Entry 7UIO (electron microscopy, 3.30 A resolution); this record covers chains A and GA of the 80 polymer chains in the assembly.

[Chain A]
Molecule: 38-nt DNA strand
Sequence (38 nucleotides; row label = number of the first residue in the row):
     1 ACCGGAGGAC AGTCCTCCCG ACTGACTGAC GTCGTACG

[Chain GA]
Name: Regulatory protein GAL4
From: Saccharomyces cerevisiae S288C
Reference sequence: P04386 (GAL4_YEAST); residue numbers follow UniProt; this construct covers 1-147
Chain sequence (147 residues; numbered 1 to 147; the number before each row is that of its first residue):
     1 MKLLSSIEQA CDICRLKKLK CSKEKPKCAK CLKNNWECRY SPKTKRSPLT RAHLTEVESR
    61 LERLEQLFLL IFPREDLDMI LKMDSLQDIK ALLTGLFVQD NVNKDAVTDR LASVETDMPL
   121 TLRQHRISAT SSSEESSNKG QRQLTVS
Unresolved in the structure: 1-7, 97-147
Small-molecule neighbours:
  - Zn2+ (ZN), molecule 1: Cys11, Cys14, Cys21, Cys28, Tyr40
  - Zn2+ (ZN), molecule 2: Cys11, Cys28, Cys31, Cys38, Tyr40

[How chain A and chain GA interact]
Contacting residue pairs (10):
  DC2(A) - Lys17(GA)  salt bridge to the phosphate
  DC3(A) - Lys17(GA)  hydrogen bond to the base
  DC3(A) - Lys18(GA)  hydrogen bond to the base
  DG4(A) - Lys18(GA)  hydrogen bond to the base
  DG5(A) - Lys18(GA)  hydrogen bond to the base
  DG12(A) - Leu49(GA)  sugar contact
  DG12(A) - Thr50(GA)  phosphate contact
  DT13(A) - Thr50(GA)  phosphate contact
  DT13(A) - Arg51(GA)  hydrogen bond to the phosphate
  DC14(A) - Arg51(GA)  salt bridge to the phosphate
Also at the interface, not in a pair above, chain GA (7 interface residues in all): Leu19, Ala52

[Overview]
The chain A/chain GA interface involves 7 residues from each chain, with 5 hydrogen bonds and 2 salt bridges.
Among the polar pairs are DC3(A)-Lys17(GA), DC3(A)-Lys18(GA) and DG4(A)-Lys18(GA). Chain GA binds Zn2+.
Chain A is a 38-nt DNA strand and chain GA is Regulatory protein GAL4 (Saccharomyces cerevisiae S288C); the
structure, Mediator-PIC Early (Composite Model), was determined by electron microscopy (same publication as
7UI9, 7UIC, 7UIF, 7UIG, 7UIK and 7UIL).
